Entry 7YI3 (electron microscopy, 3.30 A resolution); this record covers chains D and E of the 5 polymer chains in the assembly.

# Chain D (and E)
Name: Transcriptional regulatory protein RCO1
Organism: Saccharomyces cerevisiae S288C
Notes: chain E of this document is another copy of the same molecule, construct and numbering; everything in this record applies to it too
UniProtKB: Q04779 (RCO1_YEAST); numbering as in UniProt (aligned over 1-684)
Amino-acid sequence (684 residues; row label = number of the first residue in the row):
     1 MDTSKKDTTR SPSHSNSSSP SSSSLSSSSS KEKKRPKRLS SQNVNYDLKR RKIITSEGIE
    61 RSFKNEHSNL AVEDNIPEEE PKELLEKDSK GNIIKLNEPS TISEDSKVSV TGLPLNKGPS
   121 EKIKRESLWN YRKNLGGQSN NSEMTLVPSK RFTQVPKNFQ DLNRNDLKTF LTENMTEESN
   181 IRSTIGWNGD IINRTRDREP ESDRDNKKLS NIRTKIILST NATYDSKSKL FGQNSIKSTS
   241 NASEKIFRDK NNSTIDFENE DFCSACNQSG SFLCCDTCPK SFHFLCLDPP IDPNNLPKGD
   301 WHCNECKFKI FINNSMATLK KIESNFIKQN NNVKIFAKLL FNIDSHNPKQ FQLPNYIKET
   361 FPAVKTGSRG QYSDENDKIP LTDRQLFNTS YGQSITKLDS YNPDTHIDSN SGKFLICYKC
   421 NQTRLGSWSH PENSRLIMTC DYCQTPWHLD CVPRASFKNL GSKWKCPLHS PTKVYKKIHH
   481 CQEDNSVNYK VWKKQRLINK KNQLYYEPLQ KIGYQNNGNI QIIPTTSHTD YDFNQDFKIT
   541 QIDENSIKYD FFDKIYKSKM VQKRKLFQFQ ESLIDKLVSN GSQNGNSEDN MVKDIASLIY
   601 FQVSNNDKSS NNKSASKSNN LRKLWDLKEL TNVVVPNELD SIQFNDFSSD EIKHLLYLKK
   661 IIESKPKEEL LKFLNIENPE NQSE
Unresolved in the structure: 1-100, 131-165, 188-258, 379-399, 478-488, 524-533, 565-684 (chain E: 1-544, 565-684)
Curated features (UniProtKB/Swiss-Prot):
  - zinc finger: Glu260 to Lys309 (PHD-type 1), Phe414 to Thr472 (PHD-type 2)
  - modified residue: Met1 (N-acetylmethionine), Ser68 (Phosphoserine), Ser683 (Phosphoserine)
Ion coordination: Zn2+ site 1: Cys263, Cys266, His283, Cys286; Zn2+ site 2: Cys303, Cys306; Zn2+ site 3: Cys417, Cys420, His448, Cys451; Zn2+ site 4: Cys440, Cys443, Cys466, His469
From the paper describing this entry:
  - mutagenesis - L509A/Q510A/K511A/I512A/Y549A/Y556A/M560A: decreased catalytic activity

# Chain D / chain E interface
Pairs across the interface - 8 pairs, chain D then chain E:
  Lys548(D) - Asn545(E)
  Lys548(D) - Lys548(E)
  Phe552(D) - Phe552(E)  hydrophobic
  Tyr556(D) - Tyr556(E)
  Tyr556(D) - Lys559(E)
  Met560(D) - Lys559(E)
  Lys563(D) - Lys563(E)
  Arg564(D) - Lys563(E)
Interface residues without a listed pair, chain D (8 interface residues in all): Asn545, Tyr549

# Summary
The interface between chain D and chain E involves 8 residues on one side and 6 on the other. The Zn2+ site 1
is built by Cys263(D), Cys266(D), His283(D) and Cys286(D). Cys303(D) and Cys306(D) coordinate Zn2+ site 2. The
paper reports that L509A/Q510A/K511A/I512A/Y549A/Y556A/M560A of chain D reduce catalytic activity.
Both chains are Transcriptional regulatory protein RCO1 (Saccharomyces cerevisiae S288C). Entry 7YI3 (Cryo-EM
structure of Rpd3S in close-state Rpd3S-NCP complex) was determined by electron microscopy together with 7YI0,
7YI1, 7YI2, 7YI4 and 7YI5 from the same study.
